6ZM0 - chain AAA; structure by X-ray diffraction, 1.47 A resolution.

Chain AAA:
Molecule: Cell shape-determining protein MreC
From: Pseudomonas aeruginosa PAO1
UniProtKB: Q9HVU1 (Q9HVU1_PSEAE); numbering as in UniProt (aligned over 97-258)
Sequence (164 residues; each row starts with the number of its first residue):
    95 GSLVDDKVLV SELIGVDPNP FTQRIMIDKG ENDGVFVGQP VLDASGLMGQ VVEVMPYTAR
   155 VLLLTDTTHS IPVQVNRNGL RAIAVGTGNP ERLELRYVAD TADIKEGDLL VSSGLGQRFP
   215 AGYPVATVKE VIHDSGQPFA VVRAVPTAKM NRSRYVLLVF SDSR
Not modelled in the structure: 95-99, 255-258
Sequence notes: expression tag (95-96)
Ion coordination: Mg2+: Asp-111, Asn-113, Thr-116

In short:
Asp-111, Asn-113 and Thr-116 coordinate Mg2+.
Chain AAA is Cell shape-determining protein MreC (Pseudomonas aeruginosa PAO1); the structure, Crystal
structure of MreC from Pseudomonas aeruginosa, was determined by X-ray diffraction, deposited together with
6ZLV.
